1R8C - chain A; structure by X-ray diffraction, 1.90 A resolution.

Chain A:
Molecule: tRNA nucleotidyltransferase
From: Archaeoglobus fulgidus
Notes: EC 2.7.7.25
UniProt: O28126 (CCA_ARCFU); residue numbers follow UniProt; this construct covers 1-437
Sequence (437 residues; row label = number of the first residue in the row):
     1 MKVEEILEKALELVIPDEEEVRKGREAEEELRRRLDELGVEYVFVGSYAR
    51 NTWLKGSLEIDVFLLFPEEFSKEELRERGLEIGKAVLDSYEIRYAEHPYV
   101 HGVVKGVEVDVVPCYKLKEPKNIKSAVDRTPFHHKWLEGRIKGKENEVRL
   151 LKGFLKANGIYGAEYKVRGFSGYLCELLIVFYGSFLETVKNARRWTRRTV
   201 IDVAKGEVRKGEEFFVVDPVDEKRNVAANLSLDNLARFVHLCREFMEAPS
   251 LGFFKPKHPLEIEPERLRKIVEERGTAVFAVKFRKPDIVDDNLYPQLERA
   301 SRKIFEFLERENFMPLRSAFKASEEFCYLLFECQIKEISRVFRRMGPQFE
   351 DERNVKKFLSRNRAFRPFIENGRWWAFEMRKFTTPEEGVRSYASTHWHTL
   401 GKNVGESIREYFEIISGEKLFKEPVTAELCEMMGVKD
Ion coordination: Mn2+ site 1: E59, D61 (together with UTP); Mn2+ site 2: E59, D61, D110; Mn2+ site 3: H101, D110; Mn2+ site 4: H133, D218; Na+: K205, S391, T395; Mn2+ site 5: H396, H398 (together with UTP)
Ligand contacts:
  - UTP (uridine 5'-triphosphate), molecule 1: G46, S47, W53, E59, D61, E96, A126, T130, H133, K152, Y161, G172, Y173, E176
  - UTP, molecule 2: K303, R310, Y392, H396, H398, T399
Swiss-Prot annotation at these positions:
  - binding site (ATP): S47, R50, H133, K152, Y161
  - binding site (CTP): S47, R50, H133, K152, Y161
  - binding site (Mg(2+)): E59, D61, D110
  - mutagenesis: R50 (R50A: High decrease in both AMP and CMP incorporation), D110 (D110A: High decrease in both AMP and CMP incorporation), H133 (H133A: No decrease in both AMP and CMP incorporation), R299 to R302 (Does not affect the CCA tRNA nucleotidyltransferase activity, while the CCACCA tRNA nucleotidyltransferase activity is strongly reduced)

Summary:
Ligands of chain A: UTP. The Mn2+ site 1 is built by E59 and D61. The Mn2+ site 2 is built by E59, D61 and
D110. Curated annotation (UniProt) lists 5 ATP-binding residues, 5 CTP-binding residues, 3 Mg2+-binding
residues and 7 mutagenesis sites.
Chain A is tRNA nucleotidyltransferase (Archaeoglobus fulgidus); the structure, Crystal Structures of an
Archaeal Class I CCA-Adding Enzyme and Its Nucleotide, was determined by X-ray diffraction (same publication
as 1R89 and 1R8A).
